4A0W - chains M and O of the 16 polymer chains in the assembly; structure by electron microscopy, 13.90 A resolution (very low resolution: no residue pairs are listed; an interface is given only as per-side residue counts).

== Chain M (and O) ==
Name: T-complex protein 1 subunit beta
Organism: Bos taurus
Notes: chain O of this document is another copy of the same molecule, construct and numbering; everything in this record applies to it too
UniProtKB: Q3ZBH0 (TCPB_BOVIN); residues 1-513 here correspond to UniProt positions 14-526 (UniProt number = residue number + 13)
Chain sequence (513 residues; numbered 1 to 513; the number before each row is that of its first residue):
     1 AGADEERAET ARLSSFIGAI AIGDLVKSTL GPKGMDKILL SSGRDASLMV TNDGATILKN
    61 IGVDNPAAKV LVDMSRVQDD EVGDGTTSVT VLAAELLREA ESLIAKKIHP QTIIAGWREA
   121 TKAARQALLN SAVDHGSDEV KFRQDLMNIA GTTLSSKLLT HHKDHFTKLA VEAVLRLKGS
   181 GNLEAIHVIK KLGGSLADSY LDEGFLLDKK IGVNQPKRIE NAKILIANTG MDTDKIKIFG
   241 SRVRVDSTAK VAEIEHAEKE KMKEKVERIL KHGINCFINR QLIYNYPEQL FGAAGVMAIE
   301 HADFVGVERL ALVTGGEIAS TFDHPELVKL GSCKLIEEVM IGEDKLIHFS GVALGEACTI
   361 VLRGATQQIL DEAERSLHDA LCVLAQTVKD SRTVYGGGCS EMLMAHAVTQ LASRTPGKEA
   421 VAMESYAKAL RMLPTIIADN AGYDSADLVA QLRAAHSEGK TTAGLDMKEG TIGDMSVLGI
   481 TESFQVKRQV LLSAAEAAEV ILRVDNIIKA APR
Swiss-Prot annotation at these positions:
  - binding site (ADP): G31, G85, T86, T87, S88, S155, S156, G397, E482, K487
  - binding site (ATP): G31, G85, T86, T87, E482, K487
  - binding site (Mg(2+)): D84
  - modified residue: S47 (Phosphoserine), K141 (N6-acetyllysine), K168 (N6-acetyllysine), S247 (Phosphoserine), T248 (Phosphothreonine)
  - cross-link: K235 (Glycyl lysine isopeptide (Lys-Gly) (interchain with G-Cter in SUMO2))

== How chain M and chain O interact ==
At this resolution (14 A) residue pairs are not listed: 19 residues of chain M and 16 of chain O lie at the interface.

== Overview ==
19 residues of chain M face 16 of chain O across their interface. Curated annotation (UniProt) lists 10
ADP-binding residues, 6 ATP-binding residues and Mg2+-binding residue D84(M) on chain M.
Chain M and chain O are both T-complex protein 1 subunit beta (Bos taurus); the structure, model built against
symmetry-free cryo-EM map of TRiC-ADP-AlFx, was determined by electron microscopy, deposited together with
4A0O, 4A0V and 4A13.
